4XIU - chains B and A of the 3 polymer chains in the assembly; structure by X-ray diffraction, 2.50 A resolution.

[Chain B]
Molecule: Synthetic oligonucleotide primer strand
Sequence (12 nucleotides; each row starts with the number of its first residue):
   101 GACCACGGCG CC
Modified positions: DOC (2',3'-dideoxycytidine-5'-monophosphate) at position 112

[Chain A]
Name: DNA polymerase I, thermostable
From: Thermus aquaticus
Notes: EC 2.7.7.7; fragment: Klenow fragment of DNA polymerase I from Thermus aquatics
UniProt: P19821 (DPO1_THEAQ); residue numbers follow UniProt; this construct covers 294-832
Amino-acid sequence (539 residues; row label = number of the first residue in the row):
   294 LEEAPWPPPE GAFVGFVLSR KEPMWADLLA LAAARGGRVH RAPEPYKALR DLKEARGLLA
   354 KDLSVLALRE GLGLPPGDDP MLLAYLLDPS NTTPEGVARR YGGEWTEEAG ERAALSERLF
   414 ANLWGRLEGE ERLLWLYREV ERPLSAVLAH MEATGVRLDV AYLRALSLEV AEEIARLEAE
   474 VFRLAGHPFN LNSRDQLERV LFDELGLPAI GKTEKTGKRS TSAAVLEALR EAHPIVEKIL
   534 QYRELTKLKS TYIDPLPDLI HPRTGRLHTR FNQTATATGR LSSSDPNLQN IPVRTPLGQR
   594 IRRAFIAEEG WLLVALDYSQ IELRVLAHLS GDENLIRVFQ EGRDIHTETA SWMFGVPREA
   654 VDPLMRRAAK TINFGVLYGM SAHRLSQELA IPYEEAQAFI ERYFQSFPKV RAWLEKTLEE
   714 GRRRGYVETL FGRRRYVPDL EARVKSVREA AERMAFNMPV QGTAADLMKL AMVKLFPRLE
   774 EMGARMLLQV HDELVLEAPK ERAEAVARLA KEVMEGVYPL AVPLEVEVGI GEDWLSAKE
Differences from the reference sequence: engineered mutation Leu707 (Ile in P19821)
Bound ions: Mg2+: Asp610, Glu786
What the authors report for this chain:
  - binding site for Synthetic oligonucleotide template strand: Tyr671
  - mutagenesis - I707L: decreased catalytic activity on AA overhang
  - mutagenesis - I707L: increased catalytic activity on CCG and TTG template overhangs

[Chain B / chain A interface]
Contacting residue pairs (35):
  DC106(B) - Lys508(A)  phosphate contact
  DC106(B) - Thr509(A)  phosphate contact
  DG107(B) - Arg487(A)  hydrogen bond to the phosphate
  DG107(B) - Thr506(A)  hydrogen bond to the phosphate
  DG107(B) - Glu507(A)  phosphate contact
  DG107(B) - Lys508(A)  hydrogen bond to the phosphate
  DG107(B) - Thr509(A)  hydrogen bond to the phosphate
  DG108(B) - Arg487(A)  salt bridge to the phosphate
  DG108(B) - Thr506(A)  phosphate contact
  DG108(B) - Ser513(A)  hydrogen bond to the phosphate
  DG108(B) - Thr514(A)  hydrogen bond to the phosphate
  DG108(B) - Ser515(A)  phosphate contact
  DG108(B) - Arg536(A)  hydrogen bond to the phosphate
  DG108(B) - Lys540(A)  base contact
  DC109(B) - Ser515(A)  phosphate contact
  DC109(B) - Ala516(A)  hydrogen bond to the phosphate
  DC109(B) - Arg536(A)  salt bridge to the phosphate
  DC109(B) - Lys540(A)  hydrogen bond to the base
  DG110(B) - Lys540(A)  sugar contact
  DG110(B) - Leu541(A)  sugar contact
  DG110(B) - Tyr545(A)  hydrogen bond to the sugar
  DG110(B) - Asn583(A)  base contact
  DG110(B) - Pro585(A)  phosphate contact
  DC111(B) - Gln582(A)  sugar contact
  DC111(B) - Asn583(A)  sugar contact
  DC111(B) - Ile584(A)  sugar contact
  DC111(B) - Pro585(A)  phosphate contact
  DC111(B) - Val586(A)  hydrogen bond to the phosphate
  DC111(B) - Arg587(A)  salt bridge to the phosphate
  DOC_112(B) - Arg573(A)  hydrogen bond to the base
  DOC_112(B) - Val586(A)  phosphate contact
  DOC_112(B) - Val783(A)  sugar contact
  DOC_112(B) - His784(A)  hydrogen bond to the sugar
  DOC_112(B) - Asp785(A)  sugar contact
  DOC_112(B) - Glu786(A)  phosphate contact
Interface residues without a listed pair, chain A (26 interface residues in all): Gly510, Asn580

[Summary]
The interface between chain B and chain A involves 7 residues on one side and 26 on the other; the contacts
include 13 hydrogen bonds and 3 salt bridges. Polar pairs include DC109(B)-Lys540(A), DOC_112(B)-Arg573(A) and
DG110(B)-Tyr545(A). From the paper: a binding site for Synthetic oligonucleotide template strand at Tyr671(A);
I707L of chain A reduces catalytic activity on AA overhang.
Chain B is Synthetic oligonucleotide primer strand and chain A is DNA polymerase I, thermostable (Thermus
aquaticus); the structure, Binary complex structure of Klenow fragment of Taq DNA polymerase I707L mutant with
DNA containing TTT ..., was determined by X-ray diffraction (same publication as 4N56 and 4N5S).
